Entry 9HIK (X-ray diffraction, 1.15 A resolution); this record covers chain A.

# Chain A
Name: Monellin chain A, Monellin chain B
Organism: Dioscoreophyllum cumminsii
Reference sequence: chimeric construct of P02881, P02882: residues 2-46 from P02881 (MONA_DIOCU) positions 1-45 (UniProt number = residue number - 1); residues 50-97 from P02882 positions 1-48 (UniProt number = residue number - 49)
Sequence (99 residues; row label = number of the first residue in the row):
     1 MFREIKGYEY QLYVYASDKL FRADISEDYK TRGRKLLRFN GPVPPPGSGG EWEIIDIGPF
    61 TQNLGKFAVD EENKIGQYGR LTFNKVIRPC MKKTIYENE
Unresolved in the structure: 1-2
Sequence notes: initiating methionine (1); linker (47-49); expression tag (98-99)
Curated features (UniProtKB/Swiss-Prot):
  - site: C90 (Blocking, abolishes the sweet taste)

# In short
Chain A is Monellin chain A, Monellin chain B (Dioscoreophyllum cumminsii); the structure, X-ray structure of
Perm3, a circularly permuted mutant of the sweet protein MNEI, was determined by X-ray diffraction, deposited
together with 9HIJ and 9HKG.
